6W1X - chains M and L of the 12 polymer chains in the assembly; structure by electron microscopy, 3.90 A resolution.

== Chain M ==
Molecule: 60-nt RNA strand
Organism: Pseudomonas aeruginosa
Sequence (60 nucleotides; each row starts with the number of its first residue):
     1 CUAAGAAAUUCACGGCGGGCUUGAUGUCCGCGUCUACCUGGUUCACUGCC
    51 GUGUAGGCAG

== Chain L ==
Name: CRISPR-associated endonuclease Cas6/Csy4
Organism: Pseudomonas aeruginosa
Notes: EC 3.1.-.-
UniProtKB: Q02MM2 (CAS6_PSEAB); residue numbers follow UniProt; this construct covers 1-187
Chain sequence (187 residues; numbered 1 to 187; the number before each row is that of its first residue):
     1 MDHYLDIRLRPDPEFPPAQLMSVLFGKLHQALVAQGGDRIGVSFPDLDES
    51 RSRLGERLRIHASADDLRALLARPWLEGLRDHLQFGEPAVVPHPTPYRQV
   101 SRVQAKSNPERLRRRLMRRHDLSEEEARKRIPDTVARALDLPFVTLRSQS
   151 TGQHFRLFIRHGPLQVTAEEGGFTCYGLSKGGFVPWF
Swiss-Prot annotation at these positions:
  - active site: His29 (Proton acceptor)
  - site: Ser148 (Substrate binding)
  - mutagenesis: His29 (H29A: No pre-crRNA cleavage, still binds crRNA. Does not support formation of the Csy ribonucleoprotein complex; H29D: Cleaves pre-crRNA 910-fold slower; H29K: Cleaves pre-crRNA 130-fold slower), Glu49 (E49A: No biofilm formation upon phage infection, no crRNA formed; E49K: Restores biofilm formation upon phage infection, crRNA forms), Arg102 (R102A: Loss of pre-crRNA cleavage, still binds crRNA), Gln104 (Q104A: No loss of pre-crRNA cleavage, still binds crRNA), Ser148 (S148A: Cleaves pre-crRNA 8300-fold slower; S148C: No pre-crRNA cleavage, still binds crRNA), Ser150 (S150A: Cleaves pre-crRNA 350-fold slower), Thr151 (T151A: Cleaves pre-crRNA 380-fold slower), Phe155 (F155A: Very little pre-crRNA cleavage, still binds crRNA), Tyr176 (Y176A: Cleaves pre-crRNA 130-fold slower; Y176F: Cleaves pre-crRNA 13-fold slower)

== How chain M and chain L interact ==
Residue-residue contacts - 34 pairs, chain M then chain L:
  C38(M) with Pro13(L), base contact
  U42(M) with Gln153(L), phosphate contact; His154(L), sugar contact
  U43(M) with Gln153(L), phosphate contact
  C44(M) with Thr151(L), base contact; Gly152(L), base contact; Gln153(L), base contact
  A45(M) with Asp140(L), base contact; Phe143(L), sugar contact; Arg156(L), sugar contact
  C46(M) with Ala105(L), hydrogen bond to the base; Lys106(L), base contact; Ser107(L), hydrogen bond to the base; Arg137(L), hydrogen bond to the base; Ala138(L), base contact; Arg156(L), phosphate contact
  U47(M) with Ser150(L), sugar contact
  G48(M) with Arg111(L), phosphate contact
  C49(M) with Arg111(L), phosphate contact; Arg115(L), phosphate contact
  C50(M) with Arg115(L), phosphate contact
  U52(M) with Leu116(L), phosphate contact; Arg119(L), phosphate contact; His120(L), hydrogen bond to the phosphate; Arg130(L), sugar contact
  U54(M) with Val135(L), phosphate contact
  G56(M) with Gln104(L), phosphate contact
  G57(M) with Gln104(L), phosphate contact
  C58(M) with Ser150(L), base contact
  A59(M) with Gln149(L), base contact; Ser150(L), base contact
  G60(M) with Ser22(L), base contact; Phe25(L), base contact; Gly26(L), hydrogen bond to the base
Interface residues without a listed pair, chain M (18 interface residues in all): G40
Interface residues without a listed pair, chain L (30 interface residues in all): Pro16, Asn108, Arg114, Arg118

== Overview ==
18 residues of chain M and 30 residues of chain L are in contact, with 5 hydrogen bonds. Polar contacts
include C46(M)-Ala105(L), C46(M)-Ser107(L) and C46(M)-Arg137(L). Curated annotation (UniProt) lists
active-site residue His29(L) and 9 mutagenesis sites on chain L.
Chain M is a 60-nt RNA strand and chain L is CRISPR-associated endonuclease Cas6/Csy4, both from Pseudomonas
aeruginosa; the structure, Cryo-EM structure of anti-CRISPR AcrIF9, bound to the type I-F crRNA-guided CRISPR
surveillance complex, was determined by electron microscopy (same publication as 6WHI).
